Entry 3DVK (X-ray diffraction, 2.30 A resolution); this record covers chains A and B.

# Chain A
Name: Calmodulin
Organism: Homo sapiens
UniProtKB: P62158 (CALM_HUMAN); residues 1-148 here correspond to UniProt positions 2-149 (UniProt number = residue number + 1)
Amino-acid sequence (148 residues; row label = number of the first residue in the row):
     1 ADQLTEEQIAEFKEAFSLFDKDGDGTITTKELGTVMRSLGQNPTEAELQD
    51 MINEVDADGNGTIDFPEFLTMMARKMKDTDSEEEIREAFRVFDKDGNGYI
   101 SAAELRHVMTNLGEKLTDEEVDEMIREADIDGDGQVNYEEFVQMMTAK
Disordered / not traced: 1-3, 78, 148
Bound ions: Ca2+ site 1: D20, D22, D24, T26, E31; Ca2+ site 2: D56, D58, N60, T62, E67; Ca2+ site 3: D93, D95, N97, Y99, E104; Ca2+ site 4: D129, D131, D133, Q135, E140

# Chain B
Name: Voltage-dependent R-type calcium channel subunit alpha-1E
Organism: Rattus norvegicus
UniProtKB: Q07652 (CAC1E_RAT); numbering as in UniProt (aligned over 1818-1837)
Amino-acid sequence (23 residues; each row starts with the number of its first residue):
  1815 GHMGKIYAAMMIMDYYKQSKVKK
Differences from the reference sequence: expression tag (1815-1817)

# Chain A / chain B interface
Pairs across the interface (58):
  E11(A) - G1815(B)
  E11(A) - H1816(B)
  E11(A) - M1817(B)  hydrogen bond (side chain-backbone)
  E11(A) - G1818(B)
  E11(A) - Y1821(B)
  E14(A) - H1816(B)  hydrogen bond (side chain-backbone)
  E14(A) - M1817(B)
  E14(A) - G1818(B)  hydrogen bond (side chain-backbone)
  E14(A) - K1819(B)
  A15(A) - G1818(B)
  A15(A) - A1822(B)  hydrophobic
  S17(A) - K1819(B)
  L18(A) - A1822(B)  hydrophobic
  F19(A) - I1826(B)  hydrophobic
  L32(A) - I1826(B)  hydrophobic
  M36(A) - I1826(B)  hydrophobic
  M36(A) - Y1830(B)  hydrophobic
  L39(A) - A1823(B)  hydrophobic
  L39(A) - I1826(B)  hydrophobic
  L39(A) - M1827(B)  hydrophobic
  Q41(A) - Y1830(B)
  P43(A) - Y1830(B)  hydrophobic
  E47(A) - Y1830(B)
  E47(A) - S1833(B)
  E47(A) - K1834(B)
  D50(A) - S1833(B)
  M51(A) - I1826(B)  hydrophobic
  M51(A) - Y1829(B)  hydrogen bond (backbone-side chain)
  M51(A) - Y1830(B)
  M51(A) - S1833(B)
  E54(A) - Y1829(B)
  V55(A) - Y1829(B)
  F68(A) - M1825(B)  hydrophobic
  M71(A) - M1825(B)
  M71(A) - I1826(B)  hydrophobic
  M71(A) - Y1829(B)  hydrophobic
  M72(A) - Y1821(B)  hydrophobic
  M72(A) - A1822(B)
  M72(A) - M1825(B)  hydrophobic
  M76(A) - D1828(B)
  A88(A) - M1824(B)  hydrophobic
  M109(A) - H1816(B)
  M109(A) - I1820(B)  hydrophobic
  L112(A) - K1819(B)
  L112(A) - I1820(B)
  L112(A) - A1823(B)  hydrophobic
  E114(A) - K1819(B)  salt bridge
  E120(A) - H1816(B)  salt bridge
  M124(A) - G1815(B)
  M124(A) - H1816(B)
  M124(A) - M1817(B)  hydrophobic
  M124(A) - I1820(B)  hydrophobic
  E127(A) - G1815(B)
  M144(A) - M1817(B)  hydrophobic
  M144(A) - Y1821(B)  hydrogen bond (backbone-side chain)
  M145(A) - I1820(B)  hydrophobic
  M145(A) - M1824(B)  hydrophobic
  A147(A) - Y1821(B)  hydrogen bond (backbone-side chain)
Interface residues without a listed pair, chain A (34 interface residues in all): V35, N42, K75, F92

# In short
Chain A and chain B form an interface of 34 and 18 residues respectively, with 6 hydrogen bonds and 2 salt
bridges. Polar pairs include E114(A)-K1819(B), E120(A)-H1816(B) and E11(A)-M1817(B). D20(A), D22(A), D24(A),
T26(A) and E31(A) form the Ca2+ site 1.
Chain A is Calmodulin (Homo sapiens) and chain B is Voltage-dependent R-type calcium channel subunit alpha-1E
(Rattus norvegicus); the structure, Crystal Structure of Ca2+/CaM-CaV2.3 IQ domain complex, was determined by
X-ray diffraction together with 3DVE, 3DVJ and 3DVM from the same study.
